4LO7 - chains B and D of the 4 polymer chains in the assembly; structure by X-ray diffraction, 3.73 A resolution.

# Chain B (and D)
Molecule: Ha-33
From: Clostridium botulinum
Notes: chain D of this document is another copy of the same molecule, construct and numbering; everything in this record applies to it too
UniProtKB: Q45871 (Q45871_CLOBO); numbering as in UniProt (aligned over 2-293)
Amino-acid sequence (296 residues; each row starts with the number of its first residue):
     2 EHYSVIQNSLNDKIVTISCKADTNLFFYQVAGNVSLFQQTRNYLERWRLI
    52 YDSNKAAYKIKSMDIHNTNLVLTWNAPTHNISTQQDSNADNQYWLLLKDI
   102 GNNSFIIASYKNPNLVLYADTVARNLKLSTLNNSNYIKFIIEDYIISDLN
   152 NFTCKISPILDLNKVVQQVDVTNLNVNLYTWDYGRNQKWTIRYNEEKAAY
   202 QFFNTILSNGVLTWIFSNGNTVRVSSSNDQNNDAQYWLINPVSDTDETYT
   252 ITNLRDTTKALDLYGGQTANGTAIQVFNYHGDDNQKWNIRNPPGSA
Disordered / not traced: 2-8, 295-297
Differences from the reference sequence: expression tag (294-297)
What the authors report for this chain:
  - mutagenesis - D263A, F278A: abolished binding to Lac
  - specificity-determining residues: Y180, N187, F278 (proposed by the authors, not directly observed)

# Chain B / chain D interface
Pairs across the interface (27; chain B residue first):
  S10(B) with I101(D)
  Y52(B) with G102(D)
  Y59(B) with I101(D), hydrogen bond (side chain-backbone)
  L96(B) with N134(D)
  L97(B) with I101(D)
  L98(B) with K99(D)
  K99(B) with L97(D); L98(D); K99(D), hydrogen bond (backbone-backbone)
  D100(B) with A57(D); L98(D)
  I101(B) with Y59(D); L97(D)
  G102(B) with Y52(D), hydrogen bond (backbone-side chain)
  N103(B) with Y52(D)
  Y111(B) with N134(D), hydrogen bond (backbone-side chain)
  P114(B) with L132(D); N133(D); N134(D)
  N115(B) with T131(D), hydrogen bond; L132(D), hydrogen bond (side chain-backbone)
  T131(B) with N115(D)
  L132(B) with P114(D); N115(D), hydrogen bond (backbone-side chain)
  N133(B) with P114(D)
  N134(B) with Y111(D), hydrogen bond (side chain-backbone); P114(D)
Also at the interface, not in a pair above, chain B (21 interface residues in all): N9, A57, I107
Also at the interface, not in a pair above, chain D (20 interface residues in all): L96, D100, N103, F106, I107

# In short
21 residues of chain B and 20 residues of chain D are in contact; the contacts include 8 hydrogen bonds. Polar
contacts include Y59(B)-I101(D), G102(B)-Y52(D) and Y111(B)-N134(D). From the paper: D263A and F278A of chain
B abolish binding to Lac; specificity determinants Y180(B), N187(B) and F278(B).
Chain B and chain D are both Ha-33 (Clostridium botulinum); the structure, HA70(D3)-HA17-HA33, was determined
by X-ray diffraction, deposited together with 4LO0, 4LO1, 4LO2, 4LO3, 4LO4, 4LO5 and 4LO6.
